4N2Z - chain A; structure by X-ray diffraction, 1.80 A resolution.

Chain A:
Name: GH62 arabinofuranosidase
From: Podospora anserina
Notes: EC 3.2.1.55
UniProt: E2GHW5 (E2GHW5_PODAS); numbering as in UniProt (aligned over 1-337)
Amino-acid sequence (360 residues; row label = number of the first residue in the row):
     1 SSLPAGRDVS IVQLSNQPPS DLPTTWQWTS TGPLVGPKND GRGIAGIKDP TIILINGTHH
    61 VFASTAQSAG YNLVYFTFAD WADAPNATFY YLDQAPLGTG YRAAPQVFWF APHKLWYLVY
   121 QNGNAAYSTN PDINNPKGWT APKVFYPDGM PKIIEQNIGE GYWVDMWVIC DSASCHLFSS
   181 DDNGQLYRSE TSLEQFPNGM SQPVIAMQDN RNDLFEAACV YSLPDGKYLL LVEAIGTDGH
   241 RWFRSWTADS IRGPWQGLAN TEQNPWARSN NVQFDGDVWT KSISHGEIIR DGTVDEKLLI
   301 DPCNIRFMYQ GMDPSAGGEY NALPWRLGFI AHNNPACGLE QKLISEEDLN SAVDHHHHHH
Disordered / not traced: 1-19, 338-360
Construct notes: expression tag (338-360)
Disulfides: Cys170-Cys175, Cys303-Cys337
From the paper describing this entry:
  - binding site for alpha-D-glucopyranose: Tyr101, Tyr162, Asn321
  - specificity-determining residues: Tyr101, Arg211 (proposed by the authors, not directly observed)
  - binding site for beta-D-glucopyranose: Arg211, Glu216, Arg241, Tyr320
  - catalytic residues: Asp49, Asp165, Glu216 (by similarity / conservation)
  - post-translational modification sites: Asn56, Asn86 (proposed by the authors, not directly observed)

Overview:
From the paper: catalytic residues Asp49, Asp165 and Glu216; a binding site for beta-D-glucopyranose at
Arg211, Glu216 and Arg241 among others.
Chain A is GH62 arabinofuranosidase (Podospora anserina); the structure, Crystal Structure of the
alpha-L-arabinofuranosidase PaAbf62A from Podospora anserina in complex with cellotriose, was determined by
X-ray diffraction together with 4N4B from the same study.
